PDB entry 6XH0 | X-ray diffraction, 3.10 A resolution | chains A and D

== Chain A ==
Protein: TAR binding protein 6.9
Organism: Homo sapiens
Amino-acid sequence (87 residues; numbered 5 to 91; the number before each row is that of its first residue):
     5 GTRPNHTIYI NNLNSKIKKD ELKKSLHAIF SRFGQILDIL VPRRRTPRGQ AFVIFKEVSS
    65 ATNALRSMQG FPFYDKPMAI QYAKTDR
What the authors report for this chain:
  - binding site for Trans-activation response element (chain D): Arg47, Arg48, Arg49, Arg52
  - contacts within the chain: Thr50-Arg52 (hydrogen bond)

== Chain D ==
Molecule: Trans-activation response element
Sequence (27 nucleotides; each row starts with the number of its first residue):
    18 GCAGAUCUGA GCCUGGGAGC UCUCUGC
Ligand contacts:
  - Mg2+ (MG), molecule 1: G18, U42, G43
  - Mg2+ (MG), molecule 2: U31, G32, G34

== Chain A / chain D interface ==
Residue-residue contacts (24; chain A residue first):
  Tyr13(A) - A35(D)  stacking on the base
  Asn15(A) - A35(D)  phosphate contact
  Lys20(A) - C24(D)  hydrogen bond to the base
  Lys22(A) - U25(D)  base contact
  Lys23(A) - A22(D)  salt bridge to the phosphate
  Arg47(A) - A22(D)  base contact
  Arg47(A) - U23(D)  salt bridge to the phosphate
  Arg47(A) - G26(D)  hydrogen bond to the base
  Arg48(A) - U23(D)  base contact
  Arg48(A) - G36(D)  salt bridge to the phosphate
  Arg49(A) - U23(D)  base contact
  Arg49(A) - A27(D)  base contact
  Arg49(A) - G28(D)  salt bridge to the phosphate
  Arg49(A) - C29(D)  base contact
  Pro51(A) - C24(D)  sugar contact
  Arg52(A) - G34(D)  base contact
  Arg52(A) - G36(D)  hydrogen bond to the base
  Gln54(A) - G34(D)  hydrogen bond to the sugar
  Gln54(A) - A35(D)  sugar contact
  Phe56(A) - A35(D)  base contact
  Gln85(A) - A35(D)  base contact
  Tyr86(A) - A35(D)  hydrogen bond to the base
  Ala87(A) - A35(D)  base contact
  Lys88(A) - A35(D)  hydrogen bond to the base
Other interface residues (no listed pair), chain A (17 interface residues in all): Thr50
Other interface residues (no listed pair), chain D (12 interface residues in all): C37

== Overview ==
17 residues of chain A and 12 residues of chain D are in contact; the contacts include 6 hydrogen bonds, 4
salt bridges and 1 aromatic stacking contact. Polar pairs include Lys20(A)-C24(D), Arg47(A)-G26(D) and
Arg52(A)-G36(D). From the paper: a binding site for Trans-activation response element (chain D) at Arg47(A),
Arg48(A) and Arg49(A) among others; contacts within the chain involving Thr50(A) and Arg52(A).
Here chain A is TAR binding protein 6.9 (Homo sapiens) and chain D is Trans-activation response element. Entry
6XH0 (Co-crystal structure of HIV-1 TAR RNA in complex with lab-evolved RRM TBP6.9) was determined by X-ray
diffraction (same publication as 6XH1, 6XH2 and 6XH3).
